PDB entry 2L75 | solution NMR | chains A and B

== Chain A ==
Protein: Chromodomain-helicase-DNA-binding protein 4
Source organism: Homo sapiens
Notes: fragment: PHD2 domain
Reference sequence: Q14839 (CHD4_HUMAN); residues 87-142 here correspond to UniProt positions 446-501 (UniProt number = residue number + 359)
Chain sequence (61 residues; row label = number of the first residue in the row):
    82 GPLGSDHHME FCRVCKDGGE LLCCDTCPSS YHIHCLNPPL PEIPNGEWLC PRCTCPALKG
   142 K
Unresolved in the structure: 82-86
Differences from the reference sequence: expression tag (82-86)
Ion coordination: Zn2+ site 1: C93, C96, H113, C116; Zn2+ site 2: C105, C108, C131, C134
UniProt features mapped onto this chain:
  - zinc finger: M90 to P137 (PHD-type 2)

== Chain B ==
Protein: 14-meric peptide from 1Histone H3.1
Reference sequence: P68431 (H31_HUMAN); residues 144-156 here correspond to UniProt positions 2-14 (UniProt number = residue number - 142)
Chain sequence (14 residues; row label = number of the first residue in the row):
   144 ARTKQTARKS TGGY
Unresolved in the structure: 155-157
Modified residues: K152 (n-trimethyllysine; M3L)
UniProt features mapped onto this chain:
  - modified residue: R145 (Asymmetric dimethylarginine), T146 (Phosphothreonine), K147 (Allysine), Q148 (5-glutamyl dopamine), T149 (Phosphothreonine), R151 (Citrulline), K152 (N6,N6,N6-trimethyllysine), S153 (ADP-ribosylserine), T154 (Phosphothreonine)

== How chain A and chain B interact ==
Residue-residue contacts - 36 pairs, chain A then chain B:
  D87(A) with R145(B); K147(B)
  H89(A) with K147(B)
  M90(A) with K147(B)
  E91(A) with K147(B); T149(B)
  C96(A) with K152(B)
  K97(A) with K152(B)
  D98(A) with A150(B); R151(B); K152(B)
  G99(A) with Q148(B); T149(B); A150(B); R151(B)
  G100(A) with K147(B); Q148(B); T149(B); R151(B)
  E101(A) with T146(B); K147(B); Q148(B)
  L102(A) with R145(B); T146(B); K147(B); T149(B)
  L103(A) with A144(B); R145(B); T146(B)
  C104(A) with R145(B)
  I124(A) with A144(B); R145(B); T146(B)
  P125(A) with A144(B)
  G127(A) with A144(B)
  W129(A) with A144(B)
Interface residues without a listed pair, chain A (19 interface residues in all): F92, N126

== Overview ==
The interface between chain A and chain B involves 19 residues on one side and 9 on the other. C93(A), C96(A),
H113(A) and C116(A) form the Zn2+ site 1. C105(A), C108(A), C131(A) and C134(A) form the Zn2+ site 2.
Chain A is Chromodomain-helicase-DNA-binding protein 4 (Homo sapiens) and chain B is 14-meric peptide from
1Histone H3.1; the structure, Solution structure of CHD4-PHD2 in complex with H3K9me3, was determined by
solution NMR.
